PDB entry 4UUK | electron microscopy, 12.50 A resolution (very low resolution: no residue pairs are listed; an interface is given only as per-side residue counts) | chains B and E of the 12 polymer chains in the assembly

== Chain B (and E) ==
Molecule: Dynamin-1
From: Homo sapiens
Notes: EC 3.6.5.5; chain E of this document is another copy of the same molecule, construct and numbering; everything in this record applies to it too
Reference sequence: Q05193 (DYN1_HUMAN); numbering as in UniProt (aligned over 1-864)
Chain sequence (864 residues; each row starts with the number of its first residue):
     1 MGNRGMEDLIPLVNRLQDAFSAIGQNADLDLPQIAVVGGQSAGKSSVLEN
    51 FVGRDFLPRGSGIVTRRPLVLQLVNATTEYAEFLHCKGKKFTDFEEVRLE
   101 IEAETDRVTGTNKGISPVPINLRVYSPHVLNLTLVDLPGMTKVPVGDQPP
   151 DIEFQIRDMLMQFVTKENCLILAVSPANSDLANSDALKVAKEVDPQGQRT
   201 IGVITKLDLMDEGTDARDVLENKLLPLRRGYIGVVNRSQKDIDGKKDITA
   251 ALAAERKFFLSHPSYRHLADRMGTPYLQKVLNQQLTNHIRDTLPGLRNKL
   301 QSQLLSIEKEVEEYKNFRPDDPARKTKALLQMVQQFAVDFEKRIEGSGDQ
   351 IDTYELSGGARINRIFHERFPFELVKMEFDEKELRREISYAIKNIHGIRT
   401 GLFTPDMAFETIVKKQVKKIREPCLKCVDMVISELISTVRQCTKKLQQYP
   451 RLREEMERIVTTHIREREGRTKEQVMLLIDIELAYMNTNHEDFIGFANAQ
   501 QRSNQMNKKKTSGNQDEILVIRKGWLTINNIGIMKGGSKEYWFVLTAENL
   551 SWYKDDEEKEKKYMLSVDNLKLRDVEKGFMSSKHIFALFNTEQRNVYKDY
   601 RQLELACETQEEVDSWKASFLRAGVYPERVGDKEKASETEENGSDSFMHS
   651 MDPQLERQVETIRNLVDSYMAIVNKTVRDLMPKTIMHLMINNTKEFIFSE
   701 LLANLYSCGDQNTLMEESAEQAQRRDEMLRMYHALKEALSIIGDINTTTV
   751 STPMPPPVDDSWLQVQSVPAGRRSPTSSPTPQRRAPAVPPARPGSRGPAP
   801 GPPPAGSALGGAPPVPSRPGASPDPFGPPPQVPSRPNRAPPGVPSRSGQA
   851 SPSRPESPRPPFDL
Not modelled in the structure: 1-324, 347-356, 394-404, 446-447, 497-627, 632-652, 708-864

== How chain B and chain E interact ==
At this resolution (12 A) residue pairs are not listed: 26 residues of chain B and 30 of chain E lie at the interface.

== In short ==
The interface between chain B and chain E involves 26 residues on one side and 30 on the other.
Chain B and chain E are both Dynamin-1 (Homo sapiens); the structure, Human dynamin 1 K44A superconstricted
polymer stabilized with GTP strand 2, was determined by electron microscopy (same publication as 4UUD).
